3O1G - chain A; structure by X-ray diffraction, 1.65 A resolution.

== Chain A ==
Protein: Cathepsin K
Organism: Homo sapiens
Notes: EC 3.4.22.38
UniProt: P43235 (CATK_HUMAN); residues 1-215 here correspond to UniProt positions 115-329 (UniProt number = residue number + 114)
Sequence (215 residues; each row starts with the number of its first residue):
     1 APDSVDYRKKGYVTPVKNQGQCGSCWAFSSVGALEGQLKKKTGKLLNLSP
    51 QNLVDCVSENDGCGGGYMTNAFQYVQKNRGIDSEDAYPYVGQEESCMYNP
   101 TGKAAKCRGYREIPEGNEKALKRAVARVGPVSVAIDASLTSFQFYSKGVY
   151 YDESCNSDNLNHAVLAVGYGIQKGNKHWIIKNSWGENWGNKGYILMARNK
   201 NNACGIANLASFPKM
Curated features (UniProtKB/Swiss-Prot):
  - active site: Cys25, His162, Asn182
Disulfide bonds: Cys22-Cys63, Cys56-Cys96, Cys155-Cys204
Covalent attachments: compound O75 linked to Cys25

== Overview ==
From UniProt: 3 active-site residues.
Chain A is Cathepsin K (Homo sapiens); the structure, Cathepsin K covalently bound to a 2-cyano pyrimidine
inhibitor with a benzyl P3 group, was determined by X-ray diffraction (same publication as 3O0U).
